PDB entry 5V6M | X-ray diffraction, 1.90 A resolution | chains L and P of the 3 polymer chains in the assembly

Chain L:
Molecule: Light chain of Fab fragment of rabbit anti-HIV1 gp120 V3 mAb 10A3
Organism: Oryctolagus cuniculus
Notes: antibody fragment or engineered binder
Chain sequence (219 residues; numbered 1 to 218 plus 6 insertion-coded residues; 5 numbers in that range are skipped by the numbering (no residue carries them; nothing is unmodelled there); the number before each row is that of its first residue; a row labelled like 27A-27B holds insertion residues (27A, then the next letters in order)):
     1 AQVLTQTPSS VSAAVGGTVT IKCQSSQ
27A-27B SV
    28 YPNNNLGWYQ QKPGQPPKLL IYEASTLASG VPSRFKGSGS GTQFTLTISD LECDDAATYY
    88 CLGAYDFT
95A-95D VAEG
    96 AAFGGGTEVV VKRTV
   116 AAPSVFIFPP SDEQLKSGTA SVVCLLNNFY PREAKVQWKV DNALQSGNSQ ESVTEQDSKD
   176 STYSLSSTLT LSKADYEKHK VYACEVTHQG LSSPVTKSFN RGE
Disulfides: Cys-23/Cys-88, Cys-139/Cys-199

Chain P:
Molecule: Envelope glycoprotein gp120 V3 peptide of Con B sequence
Chain sequence (15 residues; numbered 301 to 317; 2 numbers in that range are skipped by the numbering (no residue carries them; nothing is unmodelled there); the number before each row is that of its first residue):
   301 NNTRKSIHI
   312 GPGRAF
Not modelled in the structure: 301-302

Interface between chain L and chain P:
Contacting residue pairs (25; chain L residue first):
  Tyr-28(L) / Lys-305(P)
  Tyr-28(L) / Ser-306(P)  hydrogen bond (backbone-side chain)
  Pro-29(L) / Ser-306(P)
  Asn-32(L) / Ser-306(P)
  Asn-32(L) / Ile-307(P)  hydrogen bond (side chain-backbone)
  Asn-32(L) / Ile-309(P)  hydrogen bond (side chain-backbone)
  Leu-33(L) / Ile-309(P)  hydrophobic
  Tyr-36(L) / Ile-309(P)
  Tyr-49(L) / Ile-309(P)
  Tyr-49(L) / Gly-312(P)
  Tyr-49(L) / Pro-313(P)
  Glu-50(L) / His-308(P)  salt bridge
  Glu-50(L) / Arg-315(P)  salt bridge
  Leu-89(L) / Ile-309(P)
  Gly-90(L) / Ile-309(P)
  Ala-91(L) / Ile-307(P)
  Ala-91(L) / Ile-309(P)
  Tyr-92(L) / Lys-305(P)
  Tyr-92(L) / Ser-306(P)
  Asp-93(L) / Lys-305(P)  salt bridge
  Phe-94(L) / Arg-304(P)
  Phe-94(L) / Lys-305(P)  hydrogen bond (backbone-backbone)
  Phe-94(L) / Ser-306(P)
  Thr-95(L) / Arg-304(P)
  Thr-95(L) / Lys-305(P)
Other interface residues (no listed pair), chain L (16 interface residues in all): Gly-34, Leu-46

Overview:
16 residues of chain L and 9 residues of chain P are in contact; the contacts include 4 hydrogen bonds and 3
salt bridges. Polar contacts include Glu-50(L)/His-308(P), Glu-50(L)/Arg-315(P) and Asp-93(L)/Lys-305(P).
Chain L is Light chain of Fab fragment of rabbit anti-HIV1 gp120 V3 mAb 10A3 (Oryctolagus cuniculus) and chain
P is Envelope glycoprotein gp120 V3 peptide of Con B sequence; the structure, Crystal Structure of Rabbit
Anti-HIV-1 gp120 V3 Fab 10A3 in complex with V3 peptide ConB, was determined by X-ray diffraction.
